Entry 7E3W (X-ray diffraction, 1.55 A resolution); this record covers chains B and C of the 3 polymer chains in the assembly.

Chain B (and C):
Protein: UPF0173 metal-dependent hydrolase C7P97_11315
Organism: Staphylococcus aureus
Notes: chain C of this document is another copy of the same molecule, construct and numbering; everything in this record applies to it too
UniProt: W8UA39 (W8UA39_STAAU); residue numbers follow UniProt; this construct covers 1-229
Chain sequence (246 residues; row label = number of the first residue in the row; numbers below 1 keep their minus sign (His-16 is residue -16)):
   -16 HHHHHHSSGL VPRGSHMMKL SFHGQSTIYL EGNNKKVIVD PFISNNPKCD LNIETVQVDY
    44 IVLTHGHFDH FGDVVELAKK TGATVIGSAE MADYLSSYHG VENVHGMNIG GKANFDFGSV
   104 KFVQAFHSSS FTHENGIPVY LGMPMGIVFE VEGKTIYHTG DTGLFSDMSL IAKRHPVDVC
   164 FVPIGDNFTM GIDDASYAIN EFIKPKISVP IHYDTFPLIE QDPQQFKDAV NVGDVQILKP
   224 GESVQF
Not modelled in the structure: -16 to -10 (chain C: -16 to -1)
Sequence notes: expression tag (-16 to 0)
Metal / ion sites: Zn2+ site 1: His48, His50, His110, Asp144; Ni2+ site 1: His48, His50, His110, Asp144; Zn2+ site 2: Asp52, His53, Asp144, His195; Ni2+ site 2: Asp52, His53, Asp144, His195
Residues lining bound ligands:
  - adenosine-3',5'-cyclic-monophosphate (CMP): Phe51, Phe171, Phe199, Pro200, Leu201
  - , molecule 1: Gln8, His48, Asp52, His53, Asp144, His195
  - , molecule 2: His48, His50, Asp52, His53, His110, Asp144

Chain B / chain C interface:
Pairs across the interface - 62 pairs, chain B then chain C:
  Glu73(B) - His50(C)  salt bridge
  Glu73(B) - Ser111(C)  hydrogen bond
  Glu73(B) - Ser112(C)
  Glu73(B) - Ser113(C)  hydrogen bond
  Glu73(B) - Pro121(C)
  Asp76(B) - Thr115(C)  hydrogen bond
  Asp76(B) - Gly119(C)
  Tyr77(B) - Gly119(C)
  Tyr77(B) - Ile120(C)  hydrophobic
  Ser80(B) - Asn118(C)
  Ser80(B) - Gly119(C)
  Tyr81(B) - Asn118(C)  hydrogen bond (backbone-backbone)
  Tyr81(B) - Ile120(C)  hydrophobic
  His88(B) - Asn170(C)  hydrogen bond
  His88(B) - Leu201(C)
  Gly89(B) - Asn170(C)  hydrogen bond (backbone-side chain)
  Gly89(B) - Phe171(C)
  Met90(B) - Asn170(C)
  Met90(B) - Phe171(C)
  Asn91(B) - His50(C)
  Asn91(B) - His110(C)
  Asn91(B) - Ser111(C)  hydrogen bond
  Asn91(B) - Asn170(C)  hydrogen bond (backbone-backbone)
  Asn91(B) - Phe171(C)
  Ile92(B) - Phe109(C)
  Ile92(B) - His110(C)
  Ile92(B) - Gly146(C)
  Ile92(B) - Phe171(C)
  Ile92(B) - Thr172(C)
  Gly93(B) - Thr172(C)
  Gly93(B) - Asp177(C)
  Gly94(B) - Asp169(C)
  Gly94(B) - Asn170(C)
  Gly94(B) - Thr172(C)
  Lys95(B) - Asp169(C)  hydrogen bond (backbone-side chain)
  Lys95(B) - Asn170(C)
  Ala96(B) - Asn170(C)
  Lys104(B) - Asp177(C)  salt bridge
  Gln107(B) - Phe109(C)
  Gln107(B) - Leu147(C)
  Gln107(B) - Phe148(C)
  Phe109(B) - Phe109(C)  hydrophobic
  Val122(B) - Pro121(C)
  Tyr123(B) - Ser111(C)
  Tyr123(B) - Ser112(C)  hydrogen bond (side chain-backbone)
  Tyr123(B) - Ser113(C)
  Tyr123(B) - Pro121(C)
  Tyr123(B) - Tyr123(C)  hydrophobic
  Gly125(B) - Ser111(C)
  Met126(B) - Phe109(C)  hydrophobic
  Met126(B) - His110(C)  hydrogen bond (side chain-backbone)
  Met126(B) - Ser111(C)
  Met126(B) - Met126(C)  hydrophobic
  Met126(B) - Pro127(C)
  Asp150(B) - Phe148(C)
  Asp150(B) - Ser149(C)  hydrogen bond
  Leu153(B) - Leu147(C)  hydrophobic
  Leu153(B) - Ser149(C)
  Arg157(B) - Leu147(C)
  Arg157(B) - Asp176(C)
  Arg157(B) - Asp177(C)  salt bridge
  Arg157(B) - Tyr180(C)
Other interface residues (no listed pair), chain B (25 interface residues in all): His116
Other interface residues (no listed pair), chain C (31 interface residues in all): Ala108, Gly125, Thr145, Met173, Phe185

Overview:
Chain B and chain C form an interface of 25 and 31 residues respectively, with 12 hydrogen bonds and 3 salt
bridges. Among the polar pairs are Glu73(B)-His50(C), Lys104(B)-Asp177(C) and Arg157(B)-Asp177(C). Chain B
binds adenosine-3',5'-cyclic-monophosphate and compounds NI/ZN.
Both chains are UPF0173 metal-dependent hydrolase C7P97_11315 (Staphylococcus aureus). Entry 7E3W (Metallo
beta-lactamase fold protein (cAMP bound)) was determined by X-ray diffraction (same publication as 7E3V).
